Entry 2JA7 (X-ray diffraction, 3.80 A resolution); this record covers chains 2 and A of the 15 polymer chains in the assembly.

[Chain 2]
Molecule: 25-nt DNA strand
Sequence (25 nucleotides; numbered 4 to 29; 1 number in that range is skipped by the numbering (no residue carries it; nothing is unmodelled there); the number before each row is that of its first residue):
     4 AGCTCAAGTA CTTTX
    20 CCUGGTCATT
Unresolved in the structure: 4-9, 29
Modified residues: TT ([(1r,3r,4s,9r,10s,12r,15as,15br,18br,18cs)-10-hydroxy-15a,15b-dimethyl-13,15,16,18-tetraoxohexadecahydro-8H-9,12-epoxy-1,4-methano-2,5,7-trioxa-12a,14,17,18a-tetraazacyclohexadeca[1,2,3,4-def]biphenylen-3-yl]methyl dihydrogen phosphate) at position 18; BRU (5-bromo-2'-deoxyuridine-5'-monophosphate) at position 22
Covalently attached groups: covalent link TT_18-DC20

[Chain A]
Protein: DNA-directed RNA polymerase II largest subunit
From: Saccharomyces cerevisiae
Notes: EC 2.7.7.6
UniProt: P04050 (RPB1_YEAST); numbering as in UniProt (aligned over 1-1733)
Sequence (1733 residues; numbered 1 to 1733; the number before each row is that of its first residue):
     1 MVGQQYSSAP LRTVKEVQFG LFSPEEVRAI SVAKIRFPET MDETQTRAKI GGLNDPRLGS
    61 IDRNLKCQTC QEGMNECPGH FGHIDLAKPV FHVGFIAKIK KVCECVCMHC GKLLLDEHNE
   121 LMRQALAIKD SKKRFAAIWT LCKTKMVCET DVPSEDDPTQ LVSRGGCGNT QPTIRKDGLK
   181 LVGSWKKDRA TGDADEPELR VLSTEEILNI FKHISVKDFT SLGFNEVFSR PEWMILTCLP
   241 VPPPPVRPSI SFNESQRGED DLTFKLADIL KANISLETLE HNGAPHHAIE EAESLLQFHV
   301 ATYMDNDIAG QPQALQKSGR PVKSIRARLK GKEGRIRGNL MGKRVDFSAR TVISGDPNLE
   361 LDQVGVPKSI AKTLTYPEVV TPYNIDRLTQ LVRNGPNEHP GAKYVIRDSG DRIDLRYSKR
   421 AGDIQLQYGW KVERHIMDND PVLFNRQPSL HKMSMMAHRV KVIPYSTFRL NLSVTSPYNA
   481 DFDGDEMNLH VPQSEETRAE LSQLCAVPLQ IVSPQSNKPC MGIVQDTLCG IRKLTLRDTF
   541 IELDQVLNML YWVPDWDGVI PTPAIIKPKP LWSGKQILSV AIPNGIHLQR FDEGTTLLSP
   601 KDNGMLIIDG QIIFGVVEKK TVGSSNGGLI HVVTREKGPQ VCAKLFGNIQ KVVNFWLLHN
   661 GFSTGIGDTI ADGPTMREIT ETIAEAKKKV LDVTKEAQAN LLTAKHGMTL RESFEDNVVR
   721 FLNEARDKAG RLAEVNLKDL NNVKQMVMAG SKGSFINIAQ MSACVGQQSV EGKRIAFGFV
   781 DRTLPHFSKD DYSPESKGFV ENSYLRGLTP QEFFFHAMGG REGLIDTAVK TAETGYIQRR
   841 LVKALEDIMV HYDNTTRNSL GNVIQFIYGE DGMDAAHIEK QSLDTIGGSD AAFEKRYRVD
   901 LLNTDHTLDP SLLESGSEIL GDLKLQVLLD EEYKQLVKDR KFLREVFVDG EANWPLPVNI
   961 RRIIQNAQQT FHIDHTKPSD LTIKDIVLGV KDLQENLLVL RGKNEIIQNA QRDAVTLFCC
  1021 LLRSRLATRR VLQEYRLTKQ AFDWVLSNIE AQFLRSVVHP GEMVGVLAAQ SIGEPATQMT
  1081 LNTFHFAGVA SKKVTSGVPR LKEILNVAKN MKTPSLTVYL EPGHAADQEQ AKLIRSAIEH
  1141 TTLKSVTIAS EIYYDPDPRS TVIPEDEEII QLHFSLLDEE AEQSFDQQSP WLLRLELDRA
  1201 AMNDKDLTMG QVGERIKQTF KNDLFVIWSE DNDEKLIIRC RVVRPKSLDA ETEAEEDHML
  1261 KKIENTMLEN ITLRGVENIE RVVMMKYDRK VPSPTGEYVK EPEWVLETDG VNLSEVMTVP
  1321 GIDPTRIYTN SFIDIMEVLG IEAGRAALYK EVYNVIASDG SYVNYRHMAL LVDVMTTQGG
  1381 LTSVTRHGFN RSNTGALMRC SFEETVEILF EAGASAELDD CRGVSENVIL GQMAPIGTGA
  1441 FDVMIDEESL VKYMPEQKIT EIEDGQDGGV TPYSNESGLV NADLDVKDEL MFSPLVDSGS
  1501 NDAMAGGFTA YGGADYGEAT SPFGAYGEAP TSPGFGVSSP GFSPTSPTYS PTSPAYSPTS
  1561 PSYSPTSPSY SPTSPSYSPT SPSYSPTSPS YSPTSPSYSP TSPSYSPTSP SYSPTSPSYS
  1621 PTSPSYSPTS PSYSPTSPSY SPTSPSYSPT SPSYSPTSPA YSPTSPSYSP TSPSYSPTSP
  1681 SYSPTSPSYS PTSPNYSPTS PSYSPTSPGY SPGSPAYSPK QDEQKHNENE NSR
Unresolved in the structure: 1, 190-194, 1082-1091, 1177-1186, 1246-1253, 1456-1733
Metal / ion sites: Zn2+ site 1: Cys77, His80; Zn2+ site 2 near Cys110 (its only coordinating residue here); Mg2+: Asp481 (shared with 1 residue of chain 3)
UniProt features mapped onto this chain:
  - region: Pro248 to Asp260 (Lid loop), Asn306 to Lys323 (Rudder loop), Pro810 to Glu822 (Bridging helix)
  - binding site (Zn(2+)): Cys67, Cys70, Cys77, His80, Cys107, Cys110, Cys148, Cys167
  - binding site (Mg(2+)): Asp481, Asp483, Asp485
  - modified residue: Thr1471 (Phosphothreonine)
  - cross-link (Glycyl lysine isopeptide (Lys-Gly)): Lys695 (interchain with G-Cter in ubiquitin), Lys1246 (interchain with G-Cter in ubiquitin), Lys1350 (interchain with G-Cter in ubiquitin)
  - natural variant: Ser1653 to Pro1659 (deletion: In strain: A364A)
  - mutagenesis: Lys1246 (K1246R: Impairs ubiquitination during transcription stress)

[How chain 2 and chain A interact]
Residue-residue contacts - 17 pairs, chain 2 then chain A:
  DC14(2) - Ala309(A)  phosphate contact
  DT15(2) - Arg1386(A)  hydrogen bond to the base
  DT15(2) - Glu1403(A)  phosphate contact
  DT15(2) - Glu1407(A)  sugar contact
  DT16(2) - Lys330(A)  salt bridge to the phosphate
  DT16(2) - Tyr836(A)  phosphate contact
  DT16(2) - Arg1386(A)  sugar contact
  DT16(2) - Glu1403(A)  phosphate contact
  DT17(2) - Arg337(A)  salt bridge to the phosphate
  DT17(2) - Tyr836(A)  sugar contact
  TT_18(2) - Lys332(A)  base contact
  TT_18(2) - Pro448(A)  base contact
  TT_18(2) - Gly835(A)  base contact
  DC20(2) - Gln447(A)  hydrogen bond to the sugar
  DC21(2) - Arg344(A)  salt bridge to the phosphate
  DC21(2) - Arg350(A)  sugar contact
  DT28(2) - Ser318(A)  hydrogen bond to the phosphate
Other interface residues (no listed pair), chain A (20 interface residues in all): Phe252, Arg320, Thr831, Ala832, Arg839, Glu1404

[Overview]
8 residues of chain 2 and 20 residues of chain A are in contact; the contacts include 3 hydrogen bonds and 3
salt bridges. Polar contacts include DT15(2)-Arg1386(A), DC20(2)-Gln447(A) and DT28(2)-Ser318(A).
Chain 2 is a 25-nt DNA strand and chain A is DNA-directed RNA polymerase II largest subunit (Saccharomyces
cerevisiae); the structure, CPD lesion containing RNA Polymerase II elongation complex C, was determined by
X-ray diffraction, deposited together with 2JA5, 2JA6 and 2JA8.
